Entry 7W6L (X-ray diffraction, 2.26 A resolution); this record covers chains E and F of the 7 polymer chains in the assembly.

Chain E:
Molecule: Histone-lysine N-methyltransferase 2C
From: Homo sapiens
Notes: EC 2.1.1.43
UniProt: Q8NEZ4 (KMT2C_HUMAN); residue numbers follow UniProt; this construct covers 4757-4911
Chain sequence (159 residues; row label = number of the first residue in the row):
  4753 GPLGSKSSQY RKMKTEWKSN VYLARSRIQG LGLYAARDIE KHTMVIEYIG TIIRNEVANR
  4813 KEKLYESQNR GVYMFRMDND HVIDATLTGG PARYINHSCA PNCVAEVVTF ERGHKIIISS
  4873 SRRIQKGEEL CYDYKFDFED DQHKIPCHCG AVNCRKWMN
Not modelled in the structure: 4753-4754, 4890-4895
Construct notes: expression tag (4753-4756)
UniProt features mapped onto this chain:
  - binding site (S-adenosyl-L-methionine): Y4825, N4848, H4849
  - binding site (Zn(2+)): C4851, C4899, C4901, C4906
  - mutagenesis: R4779 (R4779P: Confers a WRAD-dependent gain-of-function histone H3 dimethylation activity. Converts H3K4me1 into H3K4me2), Y4786 (Y4786F: Confers a WRAD-dependent gain-of-function histone H3 dimethylation activity. Converts H3K4me1 into H3K4me2), N4848 (N4848A: Abolishes interaction with S-adenosyl-L-methionine), Q4877 (Q4877Y: Confers a WRAD-dependent gain-of-function histone H3 dimethylation activity. Converts H3K4me1 into H3K4me2), H4900 (H4900N: Confers a WRAD-dependent gain-of-function histone H3 dimethylation activity. Converts H3K4me1 into H3K4me2)
Bound ions: Zn2+: C4851, C4899, C4901, C4906
Small-molecule neighbours: S-adenosylhomocysteine (SAH): I4780, Q4781, G4782, L4783, Y4825, R4845, Y4846, I4847, N4848, H4849, Y4886, I4897, P4898, C4899, H4900, C4901, M4910

Chain F:
Molecule: Retinoblastoma-binding protein 5
From: Homo sapiens
UniProt: Q15291 (RBBP5_HUMAN); residues 330-356 here = UniProt positions 330-356
Chain sequence (27 residues; row label = number of the first residue in the row):
   330 SAFAPDFKEL DENVEYEERE SEFDIED
Not modelled in the structure: 330-338, 356
UniProt features mapped onto this chain:
  - modified residue: S350 (Phosphoserine)

How chain E and chain F interact:
Pairs across the interface (28):
  Y4762(E) with E341(F), hydrogen bond
  K4766(E) with D340(F), salt bridge; E341(F), salt bridge
  W4769(E) with D340(F), hydrogen bond
  E4799(E) with E341(F); N342(F)
  Y4800(E) with N342(F)
  I4801(E) with D340(F); N342(F)
  G4802(E) with N342(F), hydrogen bond (backbone-side chain); V343(F), hydrogen bond (backbone-backbone)
  T4803(E) with V343(F); Y345(F)
  I4804(E) with N342(F); V343(F), hydrogen bond (backbone-backbone); Y345(F), hydrogen bond (backbone-backbone)
  I4805(E) with Y345(F), hydrophobic
  R4806(E) with E347(F), salt bridge; F352(F)
  E4808(E) with F352(F)
  V4809(E) with Y345(F), hydrophobic; E347(F); F352(F), hydrophobic
  R4812(E) with Y345(F); E351(F), salt bridge
  K4813(E) with Y345(F)
  H4866(E) with N342(F)
  K4867(E) with E341(F), salt bridge
Also at the interface, not in a pair above, chain E (18 interface residues in all): I4835
Also at the interface, not in a pair above, chain F (9 interface residues in all): E344

Summary:
18 residues of chain E face 9 of chain F across their interface, with 6 hydrogen bonds and 5 salt bridges.
Polar pairs include K4766(E)-D340(F), K4766(E)-E341(F) and R4806(E)-E347(F). Bound to chain E:
S-adenosylhomocysteine.
Here chain E is Histone-lysine N-methyltransferase 2C and chain F is Retinoblastoma-binding protein 5, both
from Homo sapiens. Entry 7W6L (The crystal structure of MLL3-RBBP5-ASH2L in complex with H3K4me0 peptide) was
determined by X-ray diffraction (same publication as 7W67, 7W6A, 7W6I and 7W6J).
